Entry 7ZYJ (electron microscopy, 2.70 A resolution); this record covers chains L and j of the 28 polymer chains in the assembly.

[Chain L]
Protein: Proteasome subunit beta
From: Leishmania tarentolae
UniProt: A0A640KW57 (A0A640KW57_LEITA); residues 100-302 here = UniProt positions 100-302
Sequence (203 residues; numbered 100 to 302; the number before each row is that of its first residue):
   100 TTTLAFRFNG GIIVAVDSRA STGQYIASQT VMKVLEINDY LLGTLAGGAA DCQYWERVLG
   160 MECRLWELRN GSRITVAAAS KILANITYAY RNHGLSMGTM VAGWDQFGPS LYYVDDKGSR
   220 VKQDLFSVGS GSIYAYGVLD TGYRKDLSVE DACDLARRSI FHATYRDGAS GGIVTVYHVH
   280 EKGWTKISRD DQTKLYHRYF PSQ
Unresolved in the structure: 302
Residues lining bound ligands: KFC (N-cyclopentyl-6-methyl-4-phenylazanyl-quinoline-2-carboxamide): Ala145, Gly146, Ser195, Met196, Gly197, Tyr212, Asp215, Phe225, Ser226, Val227, Gly228, Ser229, Ser231, Ile232, Tyr235
Reported in the primary citation:
  - binding site for KFC: Tyr212

[Chain j]
Protein: Proteasome subunit beta
From: Leishmania tarentolae
UniProt: A0A640KQX8 (A0A640KQX8_LEITA); residues 1-205 here = UniProt positions 1-205
Sequence (205 residues; numbered 1 to 205; the number before each row is that of its first residue):
     1 MSIMAYSGGS VMAMAGKECF VIISDNRLGE QLKTISTEVP KLHVVNDSIV YGLTGLRTDQ
    61 QTFANKVQFR TEMYKLREER DITGKAFAAM ITSMLYEARF GPWFVEPVIG SIDKSTGEVY
   121 LCATDLIGAP CEPEDYVCAG TAAESLHGMC EALWRPGMSP EELFEIAAQA MLSACDRDSL
   181 SGYGAVAMIV TKDKVTTRLI KGRKD
Unresolved in the structure: 1

[Chain L / chain j interface]
Contacting residue pairs (38):
  Arg118(L) - Asp205(j)  salt bridge
  Gly122(L) - Ser179(j)
  Gln123(L) - Thr141(j)  hydrogen bond (side chain-backbone)
  Gln123(L) - Asp178(j)  hydrogen bond
  Gln123(L) - Ser179(j)  hydrogen bond (backbone-side chain)
  Gln123(L) - Leu180(j)
  Tyr124(L) - Arg177(j)
  Ile125(L) - Asp176(j)
  Ile125(L) - Arg177(j)  hydrogen bond (backbone-side chain)
  Ile125(L) - Asp178(j)
  Ile125(L) - Ser179(j)
  Ala126(L) - Arg177(j)  hydrogen bond (backbone-side chain)
  Ser127(L) - Arg177(j)
  Gln128(L) - Arg203(j)
  Gln128(L) - Asp205(j)  hydrogen bond
  Tyr233(L) - Lys33(j)
  Thr263(L) - Asp205(j)
  Tyr264(L) - Thr37(j)  hydrogen bond
  Tyr264(L) - Tyr183(j)  hydrogen bond (backbone-side chain)
  Tyr264(L) - Lys204(j)
  Arg265(L) - Leu32(j)
  Arg265(L) - Lys33(j)
  Arg265(L) - Thr34(j)  hydrogen bond (side chain-backbone)
  Arg265(L) - Ile35(j)  hydrogen bond (side chain-backbone)
  Asp266(L) - Leu32(j)
  Gly267(L) - Leu32(j)  hydrogen bond (backbone-backbone)
  Gly267(L) - Ser179(j)
  Ser269(L) - Asp205(j)
  Gly270(L) - Asp205(j)
  Gly271(L) - Arg203(j)
  Gly271(L) - Asp205(j)  hydrogen bond (backbone-side chain)
  Asp290(L) - Arg203(j)  salt bridge
  Gln291(L) - Arg203(j)
  Gln291(L) - Lys204(j)  hydrogen bond (side chain-backbone)
  Gln291(L) - Asp205(j)  hydrogen bond (side chain-backbone)
  Thr292(L) - Arg203(j)
  Thr292(L) - Lys204(j)  hydrogen bond (side chain-backbone)
  Tyr295(L) - Lys204(j)
Other interface residues (no listed pair), chain L (22 interface residues in all): Ala268
Other interface residues (no listed pair), chain j (19 interface residues in all): Ala5, Ala142, Ser145, Gly202

[In short]
22 residues of chain L and 19 residues of chain j are in contact; the contacts include 15 hydrogen bonds and 2
salt bridges. Polar contacts include Arg118(L)-Asp205(j), Asp290(L)-Arg203(j) and Gln123(L)-Thr141(j). Ligands
of chain L: compound KFC. The paper reports a binding site for KFC at Tyr212(L).
Chain L is Proteasome subunit beta and chain j is Proteasome subunit beta, both from Leishmania tarentolae;
the structure, Leishmania tarentolae proteasome 20S subunit in complex with compound 2, was determined by
electron microscopy.
